PDB entry 3IGO | X-ray diffraction, 2.25 A resolution | chain A

[Chain A]
Molecule: Calmodulin-domain protein kinase 1
Source organism: Cryptosporidium parvum
UniProtKB: A3FQ16 (A3FQ16_CRYPV); residue numbers follow UniProt; this construct covers 70-538
Sequence (486 residues; each row starts with the number of its first residue):
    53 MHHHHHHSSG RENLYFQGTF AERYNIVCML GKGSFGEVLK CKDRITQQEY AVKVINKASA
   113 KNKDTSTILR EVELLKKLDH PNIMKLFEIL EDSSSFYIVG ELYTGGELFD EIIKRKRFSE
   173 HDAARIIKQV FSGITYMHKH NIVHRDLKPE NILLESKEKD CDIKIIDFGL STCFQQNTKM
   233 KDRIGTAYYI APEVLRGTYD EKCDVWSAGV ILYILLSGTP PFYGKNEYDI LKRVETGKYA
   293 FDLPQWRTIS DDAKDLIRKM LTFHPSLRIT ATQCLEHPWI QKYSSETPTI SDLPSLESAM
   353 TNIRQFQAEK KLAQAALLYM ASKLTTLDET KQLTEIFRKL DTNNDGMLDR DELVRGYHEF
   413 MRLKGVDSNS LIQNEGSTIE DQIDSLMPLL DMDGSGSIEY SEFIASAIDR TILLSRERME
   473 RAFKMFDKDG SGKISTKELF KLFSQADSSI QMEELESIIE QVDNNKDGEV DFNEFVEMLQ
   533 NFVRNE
Unresolved in the structure: 53-68, 116, 231-237, 426-427, 495-507, 538
Sequence notes: expression tag (53-69)
Bound ions: Ca2+ site 1: Asp393, Asn395, Asp397, Met399, Glu404; Ca2+ site 2: Asp443, Asp445, Ser447, Ser449, Glu451, Glu454; Ca2+ site 3: Asp515, Asn517, Asp519, Glu521, Glu526
Small-molecule neighbours:
  - AMP-PNP (ANP; phosphoaminophosphonic acid-adenylate ester): Leu82, Gly83, Lys84, Gly85, Ser86, Phe87, Gly88, Val90, Ala103, Lys105, Glu153, Leu154, Tyr155, Glu159, Leu205, Ile218, Asp219, Leu222
  - s,r meso-tartaric acid (SRT): Tyr291, Ala292, Phe293, Arg310

[In short]
Bound to chain A: AMP-PNP and s,r meso-tartaric acid. Asp393, Asn395, Asp397, Met399 and Glu404 form the Ca2+
site 1. The Ca2+ site 2 is built by Asp443, Asp445, Ser447, Ser449, Glu451 and Glu454.
Chain A is Calmodulin-domain protein kinase 1 (Cryptosporidium parvum); the structure, Crystal structure of
Cryptosporidium parvum CDPK1, cgd3_920, was determined by X-ray diffraction together with 3KU2, 3HX4 and 3HZT
from the same study.
